7OZI - chains A and B of the 3 polymer chains in the assembly; structure by electron microscopy, 3.73 A resolution.

Chain A:
Name: Capsid protein VP1
Organism: Human enterovirus 70 (strain J670/71)
UniProtKB: P32537 (POLG_HE701); residues 2-306 here correspond to UniProt positions 563-867 (UniProt number = residue number + 561)
Chain sequence (305 residues; each row starts with the number of its first residue):
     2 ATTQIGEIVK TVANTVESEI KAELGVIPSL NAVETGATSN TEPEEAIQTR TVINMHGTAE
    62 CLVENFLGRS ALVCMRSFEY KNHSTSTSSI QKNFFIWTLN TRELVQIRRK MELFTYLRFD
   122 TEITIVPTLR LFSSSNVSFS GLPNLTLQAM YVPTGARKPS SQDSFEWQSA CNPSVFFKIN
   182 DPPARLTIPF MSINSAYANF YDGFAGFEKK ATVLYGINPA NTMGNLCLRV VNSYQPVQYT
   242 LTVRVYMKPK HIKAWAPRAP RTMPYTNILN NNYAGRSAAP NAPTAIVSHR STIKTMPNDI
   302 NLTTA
Unresolved in the structure: 2-48, 84-91, 134-142, 277-281, 292-306
Swiss-Prot annotation at these positions:
  - site: A306 (Cleavage)
What the authors report for this chain:
  - conformationally variable residues (loop rearrangement, order/disorder transition): Q49 to M56, H84 to I91, S134 to G142

Chain B:
Name: Capsid protein VP2
Organism: Human enterovirus 70 (strain J670/71)
UniProtKB: P32537 (POLG_HE701); residues 1-250 here correspond to UniProt positions 70-319 (UniProt number = residue number + 69)
Chain sequence (250 residues; numbered 1 to 250; the number before each row is that of its first residue):
     1 SPSAEACGYS DRVLQLKLGN SSIVTQEAAN ICCAYGEWPT YLPDNEAVAI DKPTQPETST
    61 DRFYTLKSKK WESNSTGWWW KLPDALNQIG MFGQNVQYHY LYRSGFLCHV QCNATKFHQG
   121 TLLIVAIPEH QIGKKGTGTS ASFAEVMKGA EGGVFEQPYL LDDGTSLACA LVYPHQWINL
   181 RTNNSATIVL PWMNSAPMDF ALRHNNWTLA VIPVCPLAGG TGNTNTYVPI TISIAPMCAE
   241 YNGLRNAITQ
Unresolved in the structure: 1-14, 43-51, 55-57, 245-250
Swiss-Prot annotation at these positions:
  - site: Q250 (Cleavage)
What the authors report for this chain:
  - conformationally variable residues (order/disorder transition): P43 to E57

How chain A and chain B interact:
Pairs across the interface (79):
  T116(A) with E129(B)
  Y117(A) with E129(B), hydrogen bond; M193(B); N194(B); S195(B)
  N195(A) with S195(B), hydrogen bond; A196(B)
  S196(A) with S195(B), hydrogen bond (backbone-backbone)
  A197(A) with S195(B), hydrogen bond (backbone-side chain)
  F201(A) with E129(B); Q131(B)
  Y202(A) with E129(B); Q131(B), hydrogen bond (backbone-side chain); H204(B)
  D203(A) with K81(B), salt bridge; E129(B), hydrogen bond (backbone-side chain); H130(B), hydrogen bond (side chain-backbone); V146(B); H204(B); N205(B), hydrogen bond (backbone-backbone); T208(B), hydrogen bond
  G204(A) with R203(B); H204(B)
  F205(A) with F143(B), hydrophobic; M147(B), hydrophobic; R203(B), hydrogen bond (backbone-backbone)
  G207(A) with R203(B), hydrogen bond (backbone-side chain)
  F208(A) with Y100(B); L202(B), hydrophobic; R203(B), hydrogen bond (backbone-side chain)
  E209(A) with R203(B), hydrogen bond (backbone-side chain)
  K210(A) with F143(B); R203(B)
  V214(A) with R203(B)
  Y216(A) with Q131(B); I132(B), hydrogen bond (side chain-backbone); S140(B); A141(B); V146(B), hydrophobic
  G217(A) with Q131(B)
  P258(A) with V172(B); Y173(B)
  R259(A) with I127(B); P128(B); E129(B), hydrogen bond (side chain-backbone); D163(B), salt bridge; V172(B); Y173(B), hydrogen bond
  A260(A) with T165(B); C169(B); V172(B); Y173(B), hydrogen bond (backbone-side chain)
  P261(A) with T165(B); C169(B)
  R262(A) with D163(B); G164(B)
  T263(A) with G164(B), hydrogen bond (backbone-backbone)
  M264(A) with G164(B)
  N268(A) with G138(B)
  N271(A) with G138(B), hydrogen bond (side chain-backbone); T139(B); S140(B)
  N272(A) with Q131(B)
  N273(A) with G133(B); K134(B), hydrogen bond (side chain-backbone); T137(B); G138(B); T139(B)
  Y274(A) with G133(B); K134(B); K135(B); G136(B), hydrogen bond (backbone-backbone); Q157(B); L160(B), hydrophobic
  P284(A) with K135(B); Y159(B); L160(B)
  I287(A) with Y159(B), hydrogen bond (backbone-side chain); S166(B)
Also at the interface, not in a pair above, chain A (34 interface residues in all): A257, A275, A286
Also at the interface, not in a pair above, chain B (45 interface residues in all): Y35, S142, D162, A170, D199, F200

Overview:
Chain A and chain B form an interface of 34 and 45 residues respectively, with 22 hydrogen bonds and 2 salt
bridges. Polar contacts include D203(A)-K81(B), R259(A)-D163(B) and Y117(A)-E129(B). From the paper:
conformational variability at Q49(A), H84(A) and P43(B) among others.
Here chain A is Capsid protein VP1 and chain B is Capsid protein VP2, both from Human enterovirus 70 (strain
J670/71). Entry 7OZI (CryoEM structure of human enterovirus 70 A-particle) was determined by electron
microscopy, deposited together with 7OZK, 7OZL, 7OZJ and 7OPX.
